Entry 1C7B (X-ray diffraction, 1.80 A resolution); this record covers chains A and D of the 4 polymer chains in the assembly.

== Chain A ==
Name: Protein (deoxyhemoglobin (alpha chain))
Organism: Homo sapiens
Reference sequence: P69905 (HBA_HUMAN); residues 1-141 here = UniProt positions 1-141
Chain sequence (141 residues; numbered 1 to 141; the number before each row is that of its first residue):
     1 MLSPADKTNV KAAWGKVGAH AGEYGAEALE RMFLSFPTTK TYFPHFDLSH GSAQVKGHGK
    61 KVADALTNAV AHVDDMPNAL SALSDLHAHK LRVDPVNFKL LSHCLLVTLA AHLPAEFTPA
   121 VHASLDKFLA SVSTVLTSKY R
Construct notes: engineered mutation M1 (Val in P69905)
Ion coordination: heme Fe near H87 (its only coordinating residue here)
Ligand contacts: heme (HEM): M32, T39, Y42, F43, H45, F46, H58, K61, V62, A65, L66, L83, L86, H87, L91, V93, N97, F98, L101, V132, L136
Swiss-Prot annotation at these positions:
  - site: K61 (Not glycated)
  - natural variant: D6 (A6D: In J-Toronto; this construct carries the variant), A13 (A13D: In J-Paris 1/J-Aljezur), E27 (A27E: In Shenyang; this construct carries the variant), K61 (K61N: In Zambia; deletion: In Clinic), D64 (A64D: In Pontoise; this construct carries the variant), D75 (D75A: In Lille; D75G: In Chapel Hill; D75N: In G-Pest), A111 (A111D: In Petah Tikva)

== Chain D ==
Name: Protein (deoxyhemoglobin (beta chain))
Organism: Homo sapiens
Reference sequence: P68871 (HBB_HUMAN); residue numbers follow UniProt; this construct covers 1-146
Chain sequence (146 residues; each row starts with the number of its first residue):
     1 MHLTPEEKSA VTALWGKVNV DEVGGEALGR LLVVYPWTQR FFESFGDLST PDAVMGNPKV
    61 KAHGKKVLGA FSDGLAHLDN LKGTFATLSE LHCDKLHVDP ENFRLLGKVL VCVLAHHFGK
   121 EFTPPVQAAY QKVVAGVANA LAHKYH
Construct notes: engineered mutation M1 (Val in P68871), K108 (Asn in P68871)
Ion coordination: heme Fe near H92 (its only coordinating residue here)
Ligand contacts: heme (HEM): L31, T38, F41, F42, F45, H63, K66, V67, A70, F71, F85, L88, L91, H92, L96, V98, N102, F103, L106, V137, L141
Swiss-Prot annotation at these positions:
  - natural variant: L3 (H3L: In Graz; this construct carries the variant), E7 (E7A: In G-Makassar; E7K: In Hb C; E7Q: In Machida; E7V: In SKCA), K8 (E8K: In G-Siriraj; this construct carries the variant), V11 (A11V: In Iraq-Halabja; this construct carries the variant), G16 (W16G: In Randwick; this construct carries the variant), V23 (E23V: In D-Granada; this construct carries the variant), G24 (V24G: In Miyashiro; this construct carries the variant), G25 (G25D: In Moscva; G25R: In Riverdale-Bronx; G25V: In Savannah), L32 (L32P: In Yokohama), V33 (L33V: In Muscat; this construct carries the variant), R40 (Q40R: In Tianshui; this construct carries the variant), F42 (F42Y: In Mequon; deletion: In Bruxelles), 11 further natural variant entries in UniProt

== How chain A and chain D interact ==
Pairs across the interface - 26 pairs, chain A then chain D:
  P37(A) - H146(D)
  T38(A) - P100(D)
  K40(A) - H146(D)  hydrogen bond (side chain-backbone)
  T41(A) - H97(D)
  T41(A) - D99(D)
  Y42(A) - R40(D)
  Y42(A) - D99(D)  hydrogen bond
  P44(A) - H97(D)
  L91(A) - R40(D)  hydrogen bond (backbone-side chain)
  R92(A) - W37(D)
  R92(A) - Q39(D)
  R92(A) - R40(D)  hydrogen bond (backbone-side chain)
  R92(A) - E43(D)  salt bridge
  D94(A) - W37(D)  hydrogen bond
  D94(A) - D99(D)
  D94(A) - E101(D)
  D94(A) - L105(D)
  P95(A) - W37(D)
  V96(A) - E101(D)
  N97(A) - D99(D)  hydrogen bond
  Y140(A) - P36(D)
  Y140(A) - W37(D)  hydrophobic
  R141(A) - V34(D)  hydrogen bond (side chain-backbone)
  R141(A) - Y35(D)
  R141(A) - P36(D)
  R141(A) - W37(D)
Also at the interface, not in a pair above, chain D (15 interface residues in all): V98, Y145

== Summary ==
Chain A and chain D form an interface of 14 and 15 residues respectively, with 7 hydrogen bonds and 1 salt
bridge. Polar contacts include R92(A)-E43(D), K40(A)-H146(D) and Y42(A)-D99(D). Chain A binds heme. Ligands of
chain D: heme.
Chain A is Protein (deoxyhemoglobin (alpha chain)) and chain D is Protein (deoxyhemoglobin (beta chain)), both
from Homo sapiens; the structure, Deoxy RHB1.0 (recombinant hemoglobin), was determined by X-ray diffraction
(same publication as 1C7C and 1C7D).
